6XNG - chains C and D of the 4 polymer chains in the assembly; structure by X-ray diffraction, 2.79 A resolution.

[Chain C]
Name: NKT Valpha14 (Mouse)-2C12 TCR
Source organism: Mus musculus
Sequence (207 residues; row label = number of the first residue in the row; note: 1 number in that range is skipped by the numbering (no residue carries it; nothing is unmodelled there)):
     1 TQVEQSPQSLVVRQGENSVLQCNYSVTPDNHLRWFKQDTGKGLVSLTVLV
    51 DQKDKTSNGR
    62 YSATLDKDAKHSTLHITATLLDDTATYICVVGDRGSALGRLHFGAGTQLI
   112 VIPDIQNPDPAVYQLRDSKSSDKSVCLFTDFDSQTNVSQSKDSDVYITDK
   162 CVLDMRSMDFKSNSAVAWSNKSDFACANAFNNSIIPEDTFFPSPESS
Unresolved in the structure: 206-208
Cystine bridges: Cys22-Cys90, Cys137-Cys187
Small-molecule neighbours: V8P ((3R)-N-[(2S,3R)-1-(alpha-D-galactopyranosyloxy)-3-hydroxyheptadecan-2-yl]-3-hydroxyheptadecanamide): Pro28, Asp29, Asn30, Asp94, Arg95, Gly96
From the paper describing this entry:
  - binding site for V8P: Asn30, Arg95, Gly96

[Chain D]
Name: NKT Vbeta8.2 (Mouse)-2C12 TCR
Source organism: Mus musculus
Sequence (242 residues; each row starts with the number of its first residue; numbering starts at 0):
     0 MEAAVTQSPRNKVAVTGGKVTLSCNQTNNHNNMYWYRQDTGHGLRLIHYS
    50 YGAGSTEKGDIPDGYKASRPSQENFSLILELATPSQTSVYFCASGDEGYT
   100 QYFGPGTRLLVLEDLKNVFPPEVAVFEPSEAEISHTQKATLVCLATGFYP
   150 DHVELSWWVNGKEVHSGVCTDPQPLKEQPALNDSRYALSSRLRVSATFWQ
   200 NPRNHFRCQVQFYGLSENDEWTQDRAKPVTQIVSAEAWGRAD
Unresolved in the structure: 0
Cystine bridges: Cys23-Cys91, Cys142-Cys207

[Chain C / chain D interface]
Contacting residue pairs - 102 pairs, chain C then chain D:
  Asn30(C) - Tyr98(D)
  His31(C) - Tyr98(D)
  Arg33(C) - Tyr98(D)
  Arg33(C) - Thr99(D)  hydrogen bond
  Phe35(C) - Phe102(D)  hydrophobic
  Gln37(C) - Gln37(D)  hydrogen bond
  Gln37(C) - Phe90(D)
  Lys41(C) - Phe90(D)
  Gly42(C) - Phe90(D)
  Gly42(C) - Pro104(D)
  Val48(C) - Tyr98(D)
  Val50(C) - Tyr98(D)
  Ile89(C) - Gln37(D)
  Arg95(C) - Tyr98(D)
  Gly96(C) - Tyr98(D)
  Ser97(C) - Glu96(D)
  Ser97(C) - Gly97(D)
  Ser97(C) - Tyr98(D)
  Ala98(C) - Asn31(D)
  Ala98(C) - Tyr33(D)
  Ala98(C) - Tyr50(D)
  Ala98(C) - Asp95(D)
  Ala98(C) - Glu96(D)  hydrogen bond (backbone-backbone)
  Ala98(C) - Gly97(D)  hydrogen bond (backbone-backbone)
  Arg101(C) - Leu45(D)
  Arg101(C) - Tyr48(D)  hydrogen bond
  Arg101(C) - Asp59(D)  salt bridge
  Leu102(C) - Gln100(D)
  Phe104(C) - Tyr35(D)  hydrophobic
  Phe104(C) - Gly42(D)
  Phe104(C) - Leu43(D)
  Phe104(C) - Phe102(D)  hydrophobic
  Gly105(C) - Gly42(D)
  Ala106(C) - His41(D)
  Asp120(C) - His134(D)  salt bridge
  Asp120(C) - Thr135(D)
  Tyr124(C) - Ser128(D)
  Tyr124(C) - Ala130(D)
  Tyr124(C) - Glu131(D)
  Tyr124(C) - His134(D)
  Tyr124(C) - Thr135(D)
  Gln125(C) - Ser128(D)
  Leu126(C) - Phe125(D)
  Leu126(C) - Glu126(D)
  Leu126(C) - Pro127(D)  hydrophobic
  Leu126(C) - Ser128(D)
  Leu126(C) - Thr139(D)
  Leu126(C) - Val141(D)  hydrophobic
  Arg127(C) - Phe125(D)
  Arg127(C) - Glu126(D)  hydrogen bond (backbone-backbone)
  Asp128(C) - Ala123(D)
  Asp128(C) - Val124(D)
  Asp128(C) - Phe125(D)
  Ser129(C) - Val124(D)  hydrogen bond (side chain-backbone)
  Ser129(C) - Glu126(D)
  Ser129(C) - Glu235(D)  hydrogen bond (side chain-backbone)
  Ser129(C) - Ala236(D)
  Lys134(C) - Phe125(D)
  Ser135(C) - Phe125(D)
  Val136(C) - Phe125(D)  hydrophobic
  Val136(C) - Val141(D)  hydrophobic
  Val136(C) - Leu143(D)  hydrophobic
  Leu138(C) - Thr139(D)
  Leu138(C) - Val141(D)  hydrophobic
  Asp141(C) - Thr135(D)
  Asp141(C) - Arg192(D)  salt bridge
  Tyr157(C) - Leu174(D)  hydrophobic
  Tyr157(C) - Glu176(D)
  Tyr157(C) - Gln177(D)
  Thr159(C) - Asp170(D)  hydrogen bond
  Thr159(C) - Leu174(D)
  Thr159(C) - Ser188(D)  hydrogen bond
  Thr159(C) - Arg190(D)
  Asp160(C) - Asp170(D)
  Asp160(C) - Arg190(D)
  Cys162(C) - Cys168(D)  disulfide
  Cys162(C) - Thr169(D)
  Cys162(C) - Arg190(D)
  Val163(C) - Cys168(D)  hydrogen bond (backbone-side chain)
  Leu164(C) - Gly166(D)
  Leu164(C) - Val167(D)
  Leu164(C) - Cys168(D)  hydrophobic
  Leu164(C) - Arg192(D)
  Asp165(C) - Ser165(D)  hydrogen bond (backbone-side chain)
  Asp165(C) - Gly166(D)  hydrogen bond (backbone-backbone)
  Met166(C) - Ser165(D)
  Met166(C) - Arg192(D)
  Met166(C) - Val193(D)
  Arg167(C) - Ser165(D)  hydrogen bond (backbone-side chain)
  Phe171(C) - Lys137(D)
  Phe171(C) - Arg192(D)
  Ser173(C) - Arg192(D)  hydrogen bond
  Ser175(C) - Arg190(D)  hydrogen bond (backbone-side chain)
  Ala176(C) - Arg190(D)
  Val177(C) - Val141(D)  hydrophobic
  Val177(C) - Ser188(D)
  Val177(C) - Arg190(D)
  Trp179(C) - Leu143(D)  hydrophobic
  Trp179(C) - Leu174(D)  hydrophobic
  Trp179(C) - Ala186(D)  hydrophobic
  Phe201(C) - His134(D)
  Pro203(C) - Ala130(D)  hydrophobic
Interface residues without a listed pair, chain C (56 interface residues in all): Gly40, Leu43, Leu99, Thr140, Gln150, Ser154, Ile158, Met169
Interface residues without a listed pair, chain D (54 interface residues in all): Gly40, Gly103, Lys175, Ser194
Disulfides between the chains: Cys162(C)-Cys168(D)

[Summary]
The interface between chain C and chain D involves 56 residues on one side and 54 on the other, with 1
disulfide bond, 16 hydrogen bonds and 3 salt bridges. Polar contacts include Arg101(C)-Asp59(D),
Asp120(C)-His134(D) and Asp141(C)-Arg192(D). Bound to chain C: compound V8P. From the paper: a binding site
for V8P at Asn30(C), Arg95(C) and Gly96(C).
Here chain C is NKT Valpha14 (Mouse)-2C12 TCR and chain D is NKT Vbeta8.2 (Mouse)-2C12 TCR, both from Mus
musculus. Entry 6XNG (MHC-like protein complex structure) was determined by X-ray diffraction (same
publication as 7M72).
